5C2A - chain A; structure by X-ray diffraction, 2.00 A resolution.

Chain A:
Name: cAMP and cAMP-inhibited cGMP 3', 5'-cyclic phosphodiesterase 10A
Organism: Homo sapiens
Notes: EC 3.1.4.17, 3.1.4.35; fragment: catalytic domain
UniProtKB: Q9Y233 (PDE10_HUMAN), isoform Q9Y233-2; residues 439-779 here correspond to UniProt positions 449-789 (UniProt number = residue number + 10)
Chain sequence (362 residues; numbered 418 to 779; the number before each row is that of its first residue):
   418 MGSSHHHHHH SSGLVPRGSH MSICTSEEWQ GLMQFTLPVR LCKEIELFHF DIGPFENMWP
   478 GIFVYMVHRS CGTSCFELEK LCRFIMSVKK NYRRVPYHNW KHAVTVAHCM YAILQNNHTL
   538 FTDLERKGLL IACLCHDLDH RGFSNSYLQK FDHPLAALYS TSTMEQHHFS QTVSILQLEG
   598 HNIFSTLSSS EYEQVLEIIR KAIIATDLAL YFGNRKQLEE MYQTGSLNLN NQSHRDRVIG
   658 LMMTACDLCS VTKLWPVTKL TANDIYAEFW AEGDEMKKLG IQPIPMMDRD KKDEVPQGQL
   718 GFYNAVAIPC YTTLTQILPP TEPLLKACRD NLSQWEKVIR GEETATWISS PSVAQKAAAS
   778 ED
Not modelled in the structure: 418-436, 760-779
Disulfides: Cys488-Cys492
Sequence notes: initiating methionine (418); expression tag (419-438)
Bound ions: Zn2+: His519, His553, Asp554, Asp664; Mg2+ near Asp554 (its only coordinating residue here)
Small-molecule neighbours: 4Y2 (6-chloro-2-cyclopropyl-N-[(2,4-dimethyl-1,3-thiazol-5-yl)methyl]-5-methylpyrimidin-4-amine): Tyr514, His515, Leu625, Leu665, Ser667, Val668, Ile682, Tyr683, Glu685, Phe686, Met703, Gln716, Phe719
Curated features (UniProtKB/Swiss-Prot):
  - binding site (3',5'-cyclic AMP): Gln649

Summary:
Chain A binds compound 4Y2. His519, His553, Asp554 and Asp664 coordinate Zn2+. UniProt lists residue binding
3',5'-cyclic AMP Gln649.
Chain A is cAMP and cAMP-inhibited cGMP 3', 5'-cyclic phosphodiesterase 10A (Homo sapiens); the structure,
PDE10 complexed with 6-chloro-2-cyclopropyl-N-[(2,4-dimethylthiazol-5-yl)methyl]-5-methyl-pyrimidin-4-amine,
was determined by X-ray diffraction (same publication as 5C2E, 5C2H, 5C1W, 5C28 and 5C29).
